PDB entry 9ITM | electron microscopy, 3.16 A resolution | chains T and U of the 16 polymer chains in the assembly

# Chain T
Protein: ATP synthase subunit a
From: Chloroflexus aurantiacus J-10-fl
UniProtKB: A9WGT0 (A9WGT0_CHLAA); numbering as in UniProt (aligned over 1-312)
Amino-acid sequence (312 residues; each row starts with the number of its first residue):
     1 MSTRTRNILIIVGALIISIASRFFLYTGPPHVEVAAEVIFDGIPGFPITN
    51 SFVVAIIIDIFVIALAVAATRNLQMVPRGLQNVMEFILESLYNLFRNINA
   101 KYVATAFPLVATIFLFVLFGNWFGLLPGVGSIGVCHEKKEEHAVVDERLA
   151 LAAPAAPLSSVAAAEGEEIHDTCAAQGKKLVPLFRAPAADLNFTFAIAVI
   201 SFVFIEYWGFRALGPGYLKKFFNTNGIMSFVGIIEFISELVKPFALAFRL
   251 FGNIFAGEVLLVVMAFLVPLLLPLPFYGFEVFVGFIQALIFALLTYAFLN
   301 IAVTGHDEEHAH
Not modelled in the structure: 1-18, 137-156, 305-312
Disulfides: Cys135-Cys173

# Chain U
Protein: ATP synthase subunit b
From: Chloroflexus aurantiacus J-10-fl
UniProtKB: A9WGS8 (ATPF_CHLAA); numbering as in UniProt (aligned over 1-164)
Amino-acid sequence (164 residues; numbered 1 to 164; the number before each row is that of its first residue):
     1 MEALGINPTLFIAQLINFLLLIFILRALLYRPVMNLLNERTRRIEESVRD
    51 AEKVREQLANARRDYEAEIARARQEAAKIVAQAQERAKQQEAEIIAQARR
   101 EAERLKEEARAQAEQERIRMLSEAKSQIADLVTLTASRVLGAELQARGHD
   151 ALIAESLAALDRRN
Not modelled in the structure: 49-164

# Interface between chain T and chain U
Contacting residue pairs (58; chain T residue first):
  Thr27(T) - Thr9(U)  hydrogen bond (backbone-side chain)
  Gly28(T) - Thr9(U)  hydrogen bond (backbone-side chain)
  Pro29(T) - Leu10(U)  hydrophobic
  Val76(T) - Thr41(U)
  Val76(T) - Ile44(U)  hydrophobic
  Val76(T) - Glu45(U)
  Pro77(T) - Arg40(U)
  Pro77(T) - Thr41(U)  hydrogen bond (backbone-side chain)
  Pro77(T) - Ile44(U)
  Asn82(T) - Leu37(U)
  Asn82(T) - Arg40(U)  hydrogen bond
  Val83(T) - Leu37(U)  hydrophobic
  Glu85(T) - Arg40(U)  salt bridge
  Phe86(T) - Leu36(U)  hydrophobic
  Phe86(T) - Arg40(U)
  Glu89(T) - Arg40(U)  salt bridge
  Leu125(T) - Phe18(U)
  Leu126(T) - Gln14(U)
  Leu126(T) - Phe18(U)  hydrophobic
  Pro127(T) - Phe11(U)
  Pro127(T) - Gln14(U)
  Pro127(T) - Leu15(U)  hydrophobic
  Pro127(T) - Phe18(U)  hydrophobic
  Gly128(T) - Phe11(U)
  Gly128(T) - Gln14(U)  hydrogen bond (backbone-side chain)
  Val129(T) - Gln14(U)  hydrogen bond (backbone-side chain)
  Ser131(T) - Gly5(U)
  Ser131(T) - Ile6(U)
  Ser131(T) - Asn7(U)  hydrogen bond (backbone-backbone)
  Ser131(T) - Leu10(U)
  Ser131(T) - Phe11(U)
  Ser131(T) - Gln14(U)
  Ile132(T) - Gly5(U)
  Ile132(T) - Ile6(U)  hydrophobic
  Ile132(T) - Phe11(U)  hydrophobic
  Gly133(T) - Ala3(U)
  Gly133(T) - Leu4(U)
  Gly133(T) - Gly5(U)  hydrogen bond (backbone-backbone)
  Val134(T) - Ala3(U)
  Cys135(T) - Ala3(U)  hydrogen bond (side chain-backbone)
  Ile169(T) - Thr9(U)
  His170(T) - Pro8(U)
  Asp171(T) - Asn7(U)
  Thr172(T) - Ile6(U)  hydrogen bond (side chain-backbone)
  Thr172(T) - Pro8(U)
  Leu180(T) - Gly5(U)
  Ala265(T) - Leu10(U)  hydrophobic
  Pro269(T) - Ala13(U)
  Pro269(T) - Asn17(U)  hydrogen bond (backbone-side chain)
  Leu270(T) - Asn17(U)
  Leu271(T) - Asn17(U)  hydrogen bond (backbone-side chain)
  Leu271(T) - Leu20(U)  hydrophobic
  Pro273(T) - Asn17(U)
  Leu274(T) - Asn17(U)
  Leu274(T) - Leu20(U)  hydrophobic
  Leu274(T) - Leu21(U)
  Tyr277(T) - Gln14(U)
  Gly278(T) - Leu21(U)
Interface residues without a listed pair, chain T (36 interface residues in all): Pro30, Arg78, Gly130
Interface residues without a listed pair, chain U (23 interface residues in all): Ile24

# Overview
36 residues of chain T and 23 residues of chain U are in contact; the contacts include 12 hydrogen bonds and 2
salt bridges. Among the polar pairs are Glu85(T)-Arg40(U), Glu89(T)-Arg40(U) and Thr27(T)-Thr9(U).
Here chain T is ATP synthase subunit a and chain U is ATP synthase subunit b, both from Chloroflexus
aurantiacus J-10-fl. Entry 9ITM (Chloroflexus aurantiacus ATP synthase, state 1, focused refinement of FO) was
determined by electron microscopy (same publication as 9ITJ, 9ITK, 9ITL, 9ITN, 9ITO, 9ITP and 11 further
entries).
